Entry 8Q2O (X-ray diffraction, 1.70 A resolution); this record covers chain A.

== Chain A ==
Name: Alginate production protein AlgE
From: Pseudomonas aeruginosa PAO1
Reference sequence: P18895 (ALGE_PSEAE); residues 33-490 here = UniProt positions 33-490
Sequence (479 residues; each row starts with the number of its first residue):
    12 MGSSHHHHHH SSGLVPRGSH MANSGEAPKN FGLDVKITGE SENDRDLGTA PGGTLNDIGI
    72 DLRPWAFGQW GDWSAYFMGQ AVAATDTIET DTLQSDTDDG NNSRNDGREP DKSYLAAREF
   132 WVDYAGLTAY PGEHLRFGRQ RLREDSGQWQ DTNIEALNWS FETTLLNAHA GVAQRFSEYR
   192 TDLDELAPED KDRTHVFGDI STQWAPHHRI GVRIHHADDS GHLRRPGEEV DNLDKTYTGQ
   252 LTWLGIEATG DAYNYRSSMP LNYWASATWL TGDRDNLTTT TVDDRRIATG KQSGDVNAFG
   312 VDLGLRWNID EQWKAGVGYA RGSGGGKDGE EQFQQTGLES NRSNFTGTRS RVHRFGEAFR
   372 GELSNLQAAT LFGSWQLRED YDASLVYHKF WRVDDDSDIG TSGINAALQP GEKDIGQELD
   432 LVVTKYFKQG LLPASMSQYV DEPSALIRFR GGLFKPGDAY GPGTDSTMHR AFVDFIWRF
Unresolved in the structure: 12, 109-115, 440-450
Sequence notes: initiating methionine (12); expression tag (13-32)
Bound ions: Na+ site 1: Lys40 (together with sulfate ion); Na+ site 2: Asp55, Asp57, Ala61, Gly63; Na+ site 3: Ala136, Thr139, Tyr141, Glu144; Na+ site 4: Asn273, Asn319
Small-molecule neighbours:
  - citrate anion (FLC): His20, His21, Ser22, Ser23, Lys47, Arg74, Thr101, Asp102, Thr103, Leu104, Arg129, Arg152, Arg362
  - IRY ([(2S)-2,3-bis(oxidanyl)propyl] 8-hexylselanyloctanoate), molecule 1: Asn41, Ala77, Phe78, Gly79, Trp81, Ala86, Tyr87, Phe88, Phe131, Trp132, Val133, Phe148, Gly149
  - IRY, molecule 2: Leu44, Leu73, Pro75, Phe88, Gly90, Gln91, Ala92, Leu126, Ala127, Ala128, Tyr190, Arg191, Thr192, Asp193, Leu194, Asp195
  - IRY, molecule 3: Ile48, Thr49, Gly50, Asn67, Ile69, Val484
  - IRY, molecule 4: Gly50, Glu51, Ser52, Asn67, Asp68, Ile69, Thr96, Phe460, Ala482, Phe483, Val484
  - IRY, molecule 5: Ser52, Asn54, Leu396, Leu430, Asp431, Leu432, Phe460, Gly462, Gly463, Leu464, His480, Ala482
  - IRY, molecule 6: Phe88, Ala128, Phe131, Ser188, Tyr190
  - IRY, molecule 7: Phe131, Phe148, Gly149, Arg150, Glu166, Ala167, Leu168, Val183, Ala184, Gln185, Phe187, Ser188, Tyr190, Asp195, Glu196, Leu197
  - IRY, molecule 8: Trp170, Ala181, Val207, Phe208, Gly209, Ile225, His227, Thr253
  - IRY, molecule 9: Trp170, Ala179, His180, Ala181, Gly209, Asp210, Ile211, Val223, Arg224, Ile225, Leu255
  - IRY, molecule 10: Leu176, Leu177, Ile211, Ser212, Thr213, Ile221, Gly222, Val223, Leu255, Gly256, Ile257, Trp280
  - IRY, molecule 11: Ile221, Ile257, Ala259, Ala276, Ser277, Ala278, Phe310, Val312, Leu314, Arg332
  - IRY, molecule 12: Ile257, Ala278, Trp280, Asn308, Ala309, Phe310, Glu341, Glu342
  - IRY, molecule 13: Trp318, Ile320, Ala326, Gly327, Val328, Leu382, Phe383, Gly384, Leu396, Val397, Tyr398, Leu430
  - IRY, molecule 14: Ile320, Asp321, Trp324, Lys325, Ala326, Gly384, Ser385, Trp386, Ala394, Ser395, Leu396, Leu432
  - IRY, molecule 15: Trp386, Leu388, Tyr392, Val434, Thr435, Lys436, Ile458, Arg459, Phe460, Val484

== In short ==
Bound to chain A: citrate anion and 15 copies of compound IRY. Asp55, Asp57, Ala61 and Gly63 coordinate Na+
site 2. Ala136, Thr139, Tyr141 and Glu144 form the Na+ site 3.
Chain A is Alginate production protein AlgE (Pseudomonas aeruginosa PAO1); the structure, Structure of
alginate transporter AlgE from P. aeruginosa PAO1 by using Se-MAG for the the lipid ..., was determined by
X-ray diffraction.
